PDB entry 2JTT | solution NMR | chains A and B of the 4 polymer chains in the assembly

[Chain A (and B)]
Name: Protein S100-A6
Organism: Oryctolagus cuniculus
Notes: chain B of this document is another copy of the same molecule, construct and numbering; everything in this record applies to it too
UniProtKB: P30801 (S10A6_RABIT); residue numbers follow UniProt; this construct covers 1-90
Amino-acid sequence (90 residues; numbered 1 to 90; the number before each row is that of its first residue):
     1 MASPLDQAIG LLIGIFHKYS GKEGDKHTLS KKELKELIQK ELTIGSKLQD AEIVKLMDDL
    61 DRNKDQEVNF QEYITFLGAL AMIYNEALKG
Swiss-Prot annotation at these positions:
  - binding site (Ca(2+)): Thr28, Glu33, Asp61, Asn63, Asp65, Glu67, Glu72
  - modified residue: Lys40 (N6-acetyllysine), Ser46 (Phosphoserine), Lys47 (N6-acetyllysine)

[Interface between chain A and chain B]
Residue-residue contacts (50; chain A residue first):
  Met1(A) - Leu42(B)
  Met1(A) - Thr43(B)
  Met1(A) - Ile44(B)
  Ala2(A) - Leu42(B)
  Pro4(A) - Leu11(B)
  Leu5(A) - Leu12(B)
  Leu5(A) - Ile15(B)
  Leu5(A) - Tyr73(B)
  Leu5(A) - Leu77(B)
  Asp6(A) - Tyr84(B)
  Ala8(A) - Ala8(B)
  Ala8(A) - Leu11(B)
  Ala8(A) - Leu12(B)
  Leu11(A) - Pro4(B)
  Leu11(A) - Ala8(B)
  Leu12(A) - Leu5(B)
  Ile13(A) - Ala81(B)
  Ile13(A) - Ala87(B)
  Ile13(A) - Leu88(B)
  Ile15(A) - Leu5(B)
  His17(A) - Ala87(B)
  His17(A) - Leu88(B)
  His17(A) - Lys89(B)
  His17(A) - Gly90(B)
  Asp25(A) - Leu88(B)
  Asp25(A) - Lys89(B)
  His27(A) - Met82(B)
  Glu41(A) - Met1(B)
  Glu41(A) - Ala2(B)
  Leu42(A) - Ala2(B)
  Phe70(A) - Gly78(B)
  Phe70(A) - Ala81(B)
  Phe70(A) - Leu88(B)
  Gln71(A) - Thr75(B)
  Gln71(A) - Ala79(B)
  Ile74(A) - Ile74(B)
  Ile74(A) - Gly78(B)
  Thr75(A) - Gln71(B)
  Thr75(A) - Thr75(B)
  Gly78(A) - Phe70(B)
  Gly78(A) - Ile74(B)
  Ala79(A) - Gln71(B)
  Ala81(A) - Ile13(B)
  Ala81(A) - Phe70(B)
  Met82(A) - Phe70(B)
  Tyr84(A) - Asp6(B)
  Ala87(A) - Ile13(B)
  Leu88(A) - Ile13(B)
  Leu88(A) - His17(B)
  Leu88(A) - His27(B)
Other interface residues (no listed pair), chain A (31 interface residues in all): Ile9, Phe16, Lys26, Tyr73, Leu77
Other interface residues (no listed pair), chain B (33 interface residues in all): Ile9, Glu41, Asn69

[In short]
Chain A and chain B form an interface of 31 and 33 residues respectively. UniProt lists 7 Ca2+-binding
residues on chain A.
Both chains are Protein S100-A6 (Oryctolagus cuniculus). Entry 2JTT (Solution structure of calcium loaded
S100A6 bound to C-terminal Siah-1 interacting protein) was determined by solution NMR.
